2PZA - chains A and B; structure by X-ray diffraction, 2.40 A resolution.

Chain A (and B):
Molecule: NH(3)-dependent NAD(+) synthetase
Source organism: Bacillus anthracis
Notes: EC 6.3.1.5; chain B of this document is another copy of the same molecule, construct and numbering; everything in this record applies to it too
UniProt: Q81RP3 (NADE_BACAN); residues 1-272 here = UniProt positions 1-272
Chain sequence (284 residues; numbered 1 to 284; the number before each row is that of its first residue):
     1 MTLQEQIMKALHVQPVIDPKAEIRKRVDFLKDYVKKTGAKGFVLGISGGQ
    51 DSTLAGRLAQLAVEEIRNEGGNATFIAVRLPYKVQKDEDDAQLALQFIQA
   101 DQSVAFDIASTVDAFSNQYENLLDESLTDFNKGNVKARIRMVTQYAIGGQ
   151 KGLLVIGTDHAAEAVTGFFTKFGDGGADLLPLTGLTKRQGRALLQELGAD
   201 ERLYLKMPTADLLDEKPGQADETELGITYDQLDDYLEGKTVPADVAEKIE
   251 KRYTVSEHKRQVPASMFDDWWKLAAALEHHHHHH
Disordered / not traced: 280-284
Differences from the reference sequence: cloning artifact (273-284)
Bound ions: Mg2+ site 1: Asp51, Glu163 (together with adenosine monophosphate, pyrophosphate); Mg2+ site 2: Thr209 (together with adenosine monophosphate, pyrophosphate)
Ligand contacts:
  - adenosine monophosphate (AMP): Leu44, Gly45, Ile46, Ser47, Asp51, Ser52, Val78, Arg79, Leu80, Pro81, Gln85, Arg140, Thr158, Glu163, Asp174, Thr209, Ala210
  - pyrophosphate (POP): Ser47, Gly49, Gln50, Asp51, Ser52, Thr53, Thr158, Glu163, Lys187, Pro208, Thr209, Ala210, Asp221
Swiss-Prot annotation at these positions:
  - binding site (ATP): Gly45 to Ser52, Thr158, Lys187, Thr209
  - binding site (Mg(2+)): Asp51, Glu163
  - binding site (deamido-NAD(+)): Arg138, Lys171, Asp178, His258, Lys259

How chain A and chain B interact:
Contacting residue pairs (136):
  His12(A) with Phe267(B)
  Arg26(A) with Met266(B)
  Phe29(A) with Ala264(B); Ser265(B); Met266(B); Trp271(B), hydrophobic
  Asp32(A) with Trp271(B)
  Tyr33(A) with His258(B); Ala264(B), hydrophobic; Trp270(B); Trp271(B), hydrophobic; Leu277(B), hydrophobic; His279(B), hydrogen bond
  Lys36(A) with Trp271(B); Lys272(B); Ala274(B); Ala275(B); Ala276(B); Leu277(B), hydrogen bond (backbone-backbone)
  Thr37(A) with Leu277(B)
  Ala105(A) with Leu122(B)
  Phe106(A) with Phe115(B), hydrophobic; Gln118(B); Tyr119(B); Leu122(B), hydrophobic
  Asp107(A) with Gln118(B), hydrogen bond (backbone-side chain); Leu122(B)
  Ser110(A) with Ala114(B)
  Thr111(A) with Thr111(B); Ala114(B); Phe115(B)
  Ala114(A) with Ser110(B); Thr111(B); Ala114(B), hydrophobic
  Phe115(A) with Phe106(B), hydrophobic; Thr111(B), hydrogen bond (backbone-side chain); Val142(B), hydrophobic; Thr143(B); Ala146(B), hydrophobic
  Gln118(A) with Phe106(B); Asp107(B), hydrogen bond (side chain-backbone); Ser110(B)
  Tyr119(A) with Phe106(B), hydrophobic; Ala146(B); Ile147(B); Gln150(B)
  Leu122(A) with Ala105(B); Phe106(B), hydrophobic
  Leu123(A) with Val104(B), hydrophobic; Ile147(B), hydrophobic
  Glu125(A) with Gln150(B)
  Ser126(A) with Gln150(B)
  Leu127(A) with Gln150(B)
  Thr128(A) with Gln150(B), hydrogen bond
  Asn131(A) with Gly149(B), hydrogen bond (side chain-backbone); Gln150(B)
  Arg138(A) with Met141(B); Tyr145(B)
  Ile139(A) with Ile139(B), hydrophobic
  Met141(A) with Arg138(B); Phe172(B), hydrophobic
  Val142(A) with Val135(B), hydrophobic; Arg138(B)
  Thr143(A) with Phe115(B)
  Tyr145(A) with Arg138(B); Lys171(B); Phe172(B)
  Ala146(A) with Phe115(B), hydrophobic; Tyr119(B)
  Ile147(A) with Tyr119(B); Leu123(B), hydrophobic
  Gly149(A) with Asn131(B)
  Gln150(A) with Tyr119(B); Glu125(B); Ser126(B); Leu127(B); Thr128(B); Asn131(B)
  Lys151(A) with Glu125(B), salt bridge
  Leu154(A) with His279(B)
  Lys171(A) with Tyr145(B); Asp178(B), salt bridge
  Phe172(A) with Met141(B), hydrophobic; Tyr145(B); Phe172(B), hydrophobic; Gly176(B); Ala177(B)
  Gly175(A) with Pro263(B)
  Gly176(A) with Phe172(B)
  Ala177(A) with Phe172(B); Pro263(B)
  Asp178(A) with Lys171(B), salt bridge; Pro263(B); Ala264(B), hydrogen bond (backbone-backbone); His279(B), salt bridge
  Leu179(A) with Ala264(B)
  Leu180(A) with Pro263(B), hydrophobic; Ala264(B), hydrogen bond (backbone-backbone); Ser265(B)
  Thr183(A) with Ser265(B); Phe267(B)
  His258(A) with Tyr33(B)
  Arg260(A) with Val262(B)
  Gln261(A) with Val262(B)
  Val262(A) with Gln261(B); Val262(B)
  Pro263(A) with Gly175(B); Ala177(B); Asp178(B); Leu180(B), hydrophobic
  Ala264(A) with Phe29(B); Tyr33(B), hydrophobic; Asp178(B), hydrogen bond (backbone-backbone); Leu179(B); Leu180(B), hydrogen bond (backbone-backbone)
  Ser265(A) with Phe29(B); Leu180(B); Thr183(B)
  Met266(A) with Arg26(B); Phe29(B)
  Phe267(A) with His12(B); Thr183(B)
  Trp270(A) with Tyr33(B)
  Trp271(A) with Phe29(B), hydrophobic; Asp32(B); Tyr33(B), hydrophobic; Lys36(B)
  Lys272(A) with Lys36(B), hydrogen bond (backbone-side chain)
  Ala274(A) with Lys36(B), hydrogen bond (backbone-side chain)
  Ala276(A) with Lys36(B)
  Leu277(A) with Tyr33(B), hydrophobic; Lys36(B), hydrogen bond (backbone-backbone); Thr37(B)
  His279(A) with Tyr33(B), hydrogen bond; Leu154(B); Asp178(B), salt bridge
Also at the interface, not in a pair above, chain A (66 interface residues in all): Gln14, Lys25, Val104, Val135, Ala275, Glu278
Also at the interface, not in a pair above, chain B (64 interface residues in all): Gln14, Lys25, Arg260

Overview:
Chain A and chain B form an interface of 66 and 64 residues respectively, with 15 hydrogen bonds and 5 salt
bridges. Polar contacts include Lys151(A)-Glu125(B), Lys171(A)-Asp178(B) and Asp178(A)-His279(B). Bound to
chain A: adenosine monophosphate and pyrophosphate.
Chain A and chain B are both NH(3)-dependent NAD(+) synthetase (Bacillus anthracis); the structure, NAD+
Synthetase from Bacillus anthracis with AMP + PPi and Mg2+, was determined by X-ray diffraction (same
publication as 2PZ8 and 2PZB).
